Entry 6FCV (X-ray diffraction, 2.92 A resolution); this record covers chains A and B.

== Chain A ==
Name: DNA damage-binding protein 1
Organism: Homo sapiens
Reference sequence: Q16531 (DDB1_HUMAN); numbering as in UniProt (aligned over 1-1140)
Amino-acid sequence (1158 residues; each row starts with the number of its first residue; numbers below 1 keep their minus sign (Met-17 is residue -17)):
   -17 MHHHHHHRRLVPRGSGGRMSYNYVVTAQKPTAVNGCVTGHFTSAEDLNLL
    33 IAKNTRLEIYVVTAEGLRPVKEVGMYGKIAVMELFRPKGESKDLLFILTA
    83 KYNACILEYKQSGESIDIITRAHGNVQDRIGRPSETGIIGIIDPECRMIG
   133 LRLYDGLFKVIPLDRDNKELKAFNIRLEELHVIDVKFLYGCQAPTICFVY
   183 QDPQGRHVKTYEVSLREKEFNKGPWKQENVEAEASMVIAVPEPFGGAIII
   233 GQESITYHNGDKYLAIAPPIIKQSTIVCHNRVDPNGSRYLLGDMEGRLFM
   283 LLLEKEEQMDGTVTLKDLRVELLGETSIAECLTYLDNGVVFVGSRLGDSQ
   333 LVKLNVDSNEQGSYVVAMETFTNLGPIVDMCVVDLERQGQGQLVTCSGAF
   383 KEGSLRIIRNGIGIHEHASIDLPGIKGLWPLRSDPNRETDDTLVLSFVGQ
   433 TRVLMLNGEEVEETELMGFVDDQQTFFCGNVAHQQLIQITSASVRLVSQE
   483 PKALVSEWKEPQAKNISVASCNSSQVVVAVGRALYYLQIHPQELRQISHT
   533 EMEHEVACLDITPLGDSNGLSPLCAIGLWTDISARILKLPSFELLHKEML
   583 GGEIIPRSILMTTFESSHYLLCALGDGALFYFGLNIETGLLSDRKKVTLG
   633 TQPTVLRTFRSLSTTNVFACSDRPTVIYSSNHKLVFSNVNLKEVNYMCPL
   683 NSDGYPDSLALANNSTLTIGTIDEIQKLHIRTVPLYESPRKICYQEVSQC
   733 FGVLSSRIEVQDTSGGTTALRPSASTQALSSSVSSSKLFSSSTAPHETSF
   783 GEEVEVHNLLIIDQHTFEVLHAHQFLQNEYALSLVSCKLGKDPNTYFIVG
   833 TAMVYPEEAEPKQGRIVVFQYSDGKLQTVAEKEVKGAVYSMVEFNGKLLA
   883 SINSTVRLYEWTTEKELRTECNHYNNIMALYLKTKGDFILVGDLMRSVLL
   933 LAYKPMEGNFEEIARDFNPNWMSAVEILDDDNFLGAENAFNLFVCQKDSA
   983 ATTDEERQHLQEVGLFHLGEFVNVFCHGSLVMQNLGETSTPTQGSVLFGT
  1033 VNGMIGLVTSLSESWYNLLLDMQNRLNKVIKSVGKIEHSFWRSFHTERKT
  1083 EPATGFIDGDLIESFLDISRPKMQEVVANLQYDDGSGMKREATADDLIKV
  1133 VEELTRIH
Not modelled in the structure: -17 to 0, 288-293, 338-344, 744-747, 773-783, 982-984, 1015-1022, 1114-1123
Differences from the reference sequence: initiating methionine (-17); expression tag (-16 to 0)
Curated features (UniProtKB/Swiss-Prot):
  - modified residue: Ser2 (N-acetylserine), Lys1067 (N6-acetyllysine), Thr1125 (Phosphothreonine)
  - cross-link: Lys1121 (Glycyl lysine isopeptide (Lys-Gly) (interchain with G-Cter in SUMO2))
  - natural variant: Asp184 to Gln186 (deletion: In WHIKERS), Arg188 (R188Q: In WHIKERS; R188W: In WHIKERS), Glu213 (E213K: In WHIKERS), Phe429 (F429V: In WHIKERS)
  - mutagenesis: Tyr316 to Asn319 (Impairs interaction with DDA1), Glu537 (E537A: Slightly impairs interaction with CUL4A), Trp561 (W561A: Strongly impairs interaction with CUL4A), Glu840 to Glu842 (Impairs interaction with AMBRA1, DTL, DET1, DCAF1, DCAF5, DCAF11 and DCAF8), Met910 to Tyr913 (Impairs interaction with AMBRA1, DTL and DCAF5), Trp953 (W953A: Impairs interaction with AMBRA1, ERCC8, DCAF5 and DCAF11)

== Chain B ==
Name: DNA excision repair protein ERCC-8
Organism: Homo sapiens
Reference sequence: Q13216 (ERCC8_HUMAN); residue numbers follow UniProt; this construct covers 1-396
Amino-acid sequence (416 residues; each row starts with the number of its first residue):
     1 MLGFLSARQTGLEDPLRLRRAESTRRVLGLELNKDRDVERIHGGGINTLD
    51 IEPVEGRYMLSGGSDGVIVLYDLENSSRQSYYTCKAVCSIGRDHPDVHRY
   101 SVETVQWYPHDTGMFTSSSFDKTLKVWDTNTLQTADVFNFEETVYSHHMS
   151 PVSTKHCLVAVGTRGPKVQLCDLKSGSCSHILQGHRQEILAVSWSPRYDY
   201 ILATASADSRVKLWDVRRASGCLITLDQHNGKKSQAVESANTAHNGKVNG
   251 LCFTSDGLHLLTVGTDNRMRLWNSSNGENTLVNYGKVCNNSKKGLKFTVS
   301 CGCSSEFVFVPYGSTIAVYTVYSGEQITMLKGHYKTVDCCVFQSNFQELY
   351 SGSRDCNILAWVPSLYEPVPDDDETTTKSQLNPAFEDAWSSSDEEGLALV
   401 PRGSSAHHHHHHHHHH
Not modelled in the structure: 366-416
Differences from the reference sequence: expression tag (397-416)
Curated features (UniProtKB/Swiss-Prot):
  - modified residue (Phosphoserine): Ser390, Ser391, Ser392
  - natural variant: Ala160 (A160T: In CSA; A160V: In CSA), Trp194 (W194C: In CSA), Leu202 (L202S: In CSA), Ala205 (A205P: In CSA), Asp266 (D266G: In CSA), Tyr322 to Gly396 (deletion: In CSA), Trp361 (W361C: In UVSS2)
  - mutagenesis: Tyr334 (Y334A: Defects in transcription-coupled nucleotide excision repair (TC-NER))
From the paper describing this entry:
  - mutagenesis - F120A, K122A, R164A, K247A, K292A, R354A: unchanged binding to TCP1
  - mutagenesis - E103A: unchanged binding to DNA damage-binding protein 1 (chain A)
  - mutagenesis - E103A/F120A/K122A/R164A/K247A/K292A/K293A/R354A: decreased binding to DNA damage-binding protein 1 (chain A)
  - mutagenesis - E103A/F120A/K122A/R164A/K247A/K292A/K293A/R354A: decreased localization
  - disease-associated variants - A160T, A205P, D266G: increased binding to TRiC
  - disease-associated variants - A160T, A205P, D266G: abolished binding to DNA damage-binding protein 1 (chain A)
  - disease-associated variants - A160T, A205P, D266G: decreased localization

== Interface between chain A and chain B ==
Residue-residue contacts - 65 pairs, chain A then chain B:
  Asp110(A) - Arg197(B)
  Arg111(A) - Val152(B)  hydrogen bond (side chain-backbone)
  Ile112(A) - Arg197(B)  hydrogen bond (backbone-side chain)
  Ile112(A) - Asp256(B)
  Gly113(A) - Asp256(B)
  Arg114(A) - Arg20(B)
  Arg114(A) - Asp256(B)  salt bridge
  Arg114(A) - Ser304(B)
  Arg114(A) - Glu306(B)
  Arg114(A) - Tyr322(B)  hydrogen bond
  Pro115(A) - Arg20(B)
  Glu117(A) - Arg17(B)  salt bridge
  Leu139(A) - Arg197(B)
  Leu139(A) - Leu258(B)  hydrophobic
  Arg158(A) - Leu258(B)  hydrogen bond (side chain-backbone)
  Arg158(A) - His259(B)  hydrogen bond
  Arg158(A) - Asn273(B)
  Arg158(A) - Ser274(B)
  Arg158(A) - Ser275(B)
  Leu162(A) - Tyr322(B)  hydrophobic
  Pro358(A) - Gln9(B)
  Pro358(A) - Thr10(B)
  Leu814(A) - Leu2(B)  hydrophobic
  Val836(A) - Leu2(B)  hydrophobic
  Ala841(A) - Met1(B)  hydrogen bond (backbone-backbone)
  Glu842(A) - Met1(B)
  Pro843(A) - Leu2(B)  hydrophobic
  Tyr871(A) - Leu2(B)  hydrophobic
  Asn907(A) - Ser80(B)
  Met910(A) - Met1(B)  hydrophobic
  Leu912(A) - Leu5(B)  hydrophobic
  Tyr913(A) - Arg8(B)  hydrogen bond
  Leu926(A) - Met1(B)  hydrophobic
  Leu926(A) - Phe4(B)  hydrophobic
  Met927(A) - Arg26(B)  hydrogen bond
  Phe942(A) - Arg78(B)
  Glu944(A) - Ser77(B)
  Glu944(A) - Arg78(B)
  Phe949(A) - Glu74(B)
  Phe949(A) - Asn75(B)
  Pro951(A) - Asn345(B)
  Pro951(A) - Phe346(B)  hydrophobic
  Trp953(A) - Phe4(B)  hydrophobic
  Trp953(A) - Arg19(B)
  Trp953(A) - Glu22(B)
  Trp953(A) - Ser23(B)
  Met954(A) - Arg8(B)  hydrogen bond (backbone-side chain)
  Ser955(A) - Arg8(B)
  Asn970(A) - Arg8(B)
  Asn970(A) - Pro15(B)  hydrogen bond (side chain-backbone)
  Asn970(A) - Leu16(B)
  Asn970(A) - Arg19(B)
  Phe972(A) - Pro15(B)  hydrophobic
  Phe972(A) - Leu16(B)  hydrophobic
  Gln990(A) - Ser76(B)  hydrogen bond
  His991(A) - Arg57(B)  hydrogen bond
  Phe1003(A) - Arg8(B)
  Phe1003(A) - Pro15(B)  hydrophobic
  Asn1005(A) - Gln9(B)  hydrogen bond (side chain-backbone)
  Val1033(A) - Gln9(B)
  Val1033(A) - Thr10(B)
  Val1033(A) - Gly11(B)
  Arg1080(A) - Cys301(B)  hydrogen bond (side chain-backbone)
  Arg1080(A) - Gly302(B)
  Arg1080(A) - Ser344(B)  hydrogen bond (side chain-backbone)
Other interface residues (no listed pair), chain A (46 interface residues in all): Asp137, Gly138, Asn156, Arg327, Val360, Ala381, Glu943, Glu1079
Other interface residues (no listed pair), chain B (44 interface residues in all): Gln79, Ser153, Ser255, Gln347, Leu365
From the paper, about this interface:
  - interface residues, chain B: Met1(B) (citing earlier work)

== Overview ==
46 residues of chain A and 44 residues of chain B are in contact, with 15 hydrogen bonds and 2 salt bridges.
Polar pairs include Arg114(A)-Asp256(B), Glu117(A)-Arg17(B) and Arg111(A)-Val152(B). From the paper:
E103A/F120A/K122A/R164A/K247A/K292A/K293A/R354A, A160T and A205P of chain B, among others, reduce
localization; the interface residue Met1(B); 11 substitutions were tested in all.
Here chain A is DNA damage-binding protein 1 and chain B is DNA excision repair protein ERCC-8, both from Homo
sapiens. Entry 6FCV (Structure of the human DDB1-CSA complex) was determined by X-ray diffraction.
